PDB entry 5Y0D | X-ray diffraction, 1.99 A resolution | chains B and J of the 10 polymer chains in the assembly

[Chain B]
Name: Histone H4
Organism: Homo sapiens
Reference sequence: P62805 (H4_HUMAN); residues 0-102 here correspond to UniProt positions 1-103 (UniProt number = residue number + 1)
Sequence (106 residues; numbered -3 to 102; the number before each row is that of its first residue; numbers below 1 keep their minus sign (Gly-3 is residue -3)):
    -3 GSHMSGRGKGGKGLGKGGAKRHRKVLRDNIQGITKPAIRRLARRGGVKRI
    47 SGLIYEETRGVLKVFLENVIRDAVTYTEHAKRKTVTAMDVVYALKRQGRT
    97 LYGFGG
Not modelled in the structure: -3 to 24, 102
Construct notes: expression tag (-3 to -1)
Curated features (UniProtKB/Swiss-Prot):
  - DNA-binding region: Lys16 to Lys20
  - modified residue: Ser1 (N-acetylserine), Arg3 (Asymmetric dimethylarginine), Lys5 (N6-(2-hydroxyisobutyryl)lysine), Lys8 (N6-(2-hydroxyisobutyryl)lysine), Lys12 (N6-(2-hydroxyisobutyryl)lysine), Lys16 (N6-(2-hydroxyisobutyryl)lysine), Lys20 (N6,N6,N6-trimethyllysine), Lys31 (N6-(2-hydroxyisobutyryl)lysine), Lys44 (N6-(2-hydroxyisobutyryl)lysine), Ser47 (Phosphoserine), Tyr51 (Phosphotyrosine), Lys59 (N6-(2-hydroxyisobutyryl)lysine), Lys77 (N6-(2-hydroxyisobutyryl)lysine), Lys79 (N6-(2-hydroxyisobutyryl)lysine), Thr80 (Phosphothreonine), Tyr88 (Phosphotyrosine), Lys91 (N6-(2-hydroxyisobutyryl)lysine)
  - cross-link (Glycyl lysine isopeptide (Lys-Gly)): Lys12 (interchain with G-Cter in SUMO2), Lys20 (interchain with G-Cter in SUMO2), Lys31 (interchain with G-Cter in SUMO2), Lys59 (interchain with G-Cter in SUMO2), Lys79 (interchain with G-Cter in SUMO2), Lys91 (interchain with G-Cter in SUMO2)
From the paper describing this entry:
  - conformationally variable residues (helix shift): Arg92

[Chain J]
Molecule: 146-nt DNA strand
Organism: Homo sapiens
Sequence (146 nucleotides; row label = number of the first residue in the row):
   147 ATCAATATCCACCTGCAGATTCTACCAAAAGTGTATTTGGAAACTGCTCC
   197 ATCAAAAGGCATGTTCAGCTGAATTCAGCTGAACATGCCTTTTGATGGAG
   247 CAGTTTCCAAATACACTTTTGGTAGAATCTGCAGGTGGATATTGAT
Metal / ion sites: Mn2+ site 1: DG185, DG186; Mn2+ site 2 near DG217 (its only coordinating residue here); Mn2+ site 3 near DG267 (its only coordinating residue here); Mn2+ site 4 near DG280 (its only coordinating residue here)

[Interface between chain B and chain J]
Pairs across the interface - 13 pairs, chain B then chain J:
  Arg35(B) with DA228(J), salt bridge to the phosphate
  Arg45(B) with DT226(J), base contact; DG227(J), hydrogen bond to the sugar; DA228(J), phosphate contact
  Ile46(B) with DG227(J), sugar contact; DA228(J), hydrogen bond to the phosphate
  Ser47(B) with DG227(J), phosphate contact
  Gly48(B) with DG227(J), hydrogen bond to the phosphate
  Arg78(B) with DA248(J), phosphate contact
  Lys79(B) with DC247(J), phosphate contact; DA248(J), hydrogen bond to the phosphate
  Thr80(B) with DC247(J), phosphate contact; DA248(J), hydrogen bond to the phosphate
Also at the interface, not in a pair above, chain B (11 interface residues in all): Arg39, Lys44, Lys77
Also at the interface, not in a pair above, chain J (7 interface residues in all): DA229, DG249

[Summary]
11 residues of chain B face 7 of chain J across their interface, with 5 hydrogen bonds and 1 salt bridge.
Among the polar pairs are Arg45(B)-DG227(J), Ile46(B)-DA228(J) and Gly48(B)-DG227(J). DG185(J) and DG186(J)
form the Mn2+ site 1. From UniProt: a DNA-binding region on chain B. From the paper: conformational
variability at Arg92(B).
Here chain B is Histone H4 and chain J is a 146-nt DNA strand, both from Homo sapiens. Entry 5Y0D (Crystal
Structure of the human nucleosome containing the H2B E76K mutant) was determined by X-ray diffraction (same
publication as 5Y0C).
